Entry 8ZP5 (electron microscopy, 2.98 A resolution); this record covers chains B and C of the 8 polymer chains in the assembly.

== Chain B ==
Protein: Origin recognition complex subunit 2
From: Saccharomyces cerevisiae S288C
Reference sequence: P32833 (ORC2_YEAST); residue numbers follow UniProt; this construct covers 1-620
Sequence (620 residues; each row starts with the number of its first residue):
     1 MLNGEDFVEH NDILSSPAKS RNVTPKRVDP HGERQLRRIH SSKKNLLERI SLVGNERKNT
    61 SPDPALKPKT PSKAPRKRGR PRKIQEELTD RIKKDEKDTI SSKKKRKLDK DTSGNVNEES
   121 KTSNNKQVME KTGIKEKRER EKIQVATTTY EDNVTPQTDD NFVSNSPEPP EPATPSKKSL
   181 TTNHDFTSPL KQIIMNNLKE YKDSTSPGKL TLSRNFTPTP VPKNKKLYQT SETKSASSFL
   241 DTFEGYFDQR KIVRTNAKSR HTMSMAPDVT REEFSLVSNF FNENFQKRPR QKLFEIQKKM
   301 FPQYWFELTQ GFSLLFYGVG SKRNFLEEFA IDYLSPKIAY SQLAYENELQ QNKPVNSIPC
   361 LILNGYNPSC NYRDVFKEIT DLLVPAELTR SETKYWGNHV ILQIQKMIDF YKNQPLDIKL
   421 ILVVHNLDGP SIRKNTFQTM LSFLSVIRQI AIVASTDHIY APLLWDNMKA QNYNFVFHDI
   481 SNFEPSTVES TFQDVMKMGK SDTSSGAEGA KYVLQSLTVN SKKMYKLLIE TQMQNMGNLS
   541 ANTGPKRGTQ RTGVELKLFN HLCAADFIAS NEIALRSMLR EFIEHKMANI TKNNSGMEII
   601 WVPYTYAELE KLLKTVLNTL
Unresolved in the structure: 1-238, 252-259, 343-354, 501-502, 541-543, 619-620
Curated features (UniProtKB/Swiss-Prot):
  - modified residue: T60 (Phosphothreonine), T187 (Phosphothreonine), S188 (Phosphoserine)

== Chain C ==
Protein: Origin recognition complex subunit 3
From: Saccharomyces cerevisiae S288C
Reference sequence: P54790 (ORC3_YEAST); residues 1-616 here = UniProt positions 1-616
Sequence (616 residues; each row starts with the number of its first residue):
     1 MSDLNQSKKM NVSEFADAQR SHYTVYPSLP QSNKNDKHIP FVKLLSGKES EVNVEKRWEL
    61 YHQLHSHFHD QVDHIIDNIE ADLKAEISDL LYSETTQKRR CFNTIFLLGS DSTTKIELKD
   121 ESSRYNVLIE LTPKESPNVR MMLRRSMYKL YSAADAEEHP TIKYEDINDE DGDFTEQNND
   181 VSYDLSLVEN FKRLFGKDLA MVFNFKDVDS INFNTLDNFI ILLKSAFKYD HVKISLIFNI
   241 NTNLSNIEKN LRQSTIRLLK RNYHKLDVSS NKGFKYGNQI FQSFLDTVDG KLNLSDRFVE
   301 FILSKMANNT NHNLQLLTKM LDYSLMSYFF QNAFSVFIDP VNVDFLNDDY LKILSRCPTF
   361 MFFVEGLIKQ HAPADEILSL LTNKNRGLEE FFVEFLVREN PINGHAKFVA RFLEEELNIT
   421 NFNLIELYHN LLIGKLDSYL DRWSACKEYK DRLHFEPIDT IFQELFTLDN RSGLLTQSIF
   481 PSYKSNIEDN LLSWEQVLPS LDKENYDTLS GDLDKIMAPV LGQLFKLYRE ANMTINIYDF
   541 YIAFRETLPK EEILNFIRKD PSNTKLLELA ETPDAFDKVA LILFMQAIFA FENMGLIKFQ
   601 STKSYDLVEK CVWRGI
Unresolved in the structure: 1-14, 31-35, 160-178
Curated features (UniProtKB/Swiss-Prot):
  - modified residue: S2 (N-acetylserine)

== How chain B and chain C interact ==
Residue-residue contacts - 200 pairs, chain B then chain C:
  L240(B) - R529(C)
  D241(B) - R529(C)  salt bridge
  D241(B) - R614(C)  salt bridge
  D241(B) - G615(C)
  T242(B) - R614(C)  hydrogen bond (backbone-backbone)
  T242(B) - I616(C)
  F243(B) - I616(C)
  Y246(B) - W613(C)  hydrophobic
  Y246(B) - I616(C)  hydrophobic
  Q249(B) - R529(C)
  Q249(B) - A531(C)  hydrogen bond (side chain-backbone)
  Q249(B) - M533(C)
  Q249(B) - K610(C)  hydrogen bond
  Q249(B) - W613(C)  hydrogen bond
  R250(B) - M533(C)
  R260(B) - L607(C)
  H261(B) - N536(C)  hydrogen bond (backbone-side chain)
  H261(B) - Y538(C)
  H261(B) - D539(C)
  T262(B) - Y538(C)
  T262(B) - D606(C)
  M263(B) - I537(C)  hydrophobic
  M263(B) - Y538(C)  hydrophobic
  M265(B) - Y538(C)  hydrophobic
  A266(B) - Y538(C)  hydrophobic
  P267(B) - Y541(C)
  P267(B) - D577(C)
  P267(B) - L581(C)
  D268(B) - K578(C)  hydrogen bond (backbone-side chain)
  V269(B) - K578(C)
  V269(B) - L581(C)  hydrophobic
  V269(B) - I582(C)  hydrophobic
  E273(B) - L569(C)
  E273(B) - K578(C)  salt bridge
  F274(B) - I582(C)  hydrophobic
  L276(B) - K565(C)
  L276(B) - L566(C)  hydrophobic
  L276(B) - L569(C)  hydrophobic
  V277(B) - I582(C)  hydrophobic
  F280(B) - L509(C)  hydrophobic
  F280(B) - F556(C)
  F280(B) - I557(C)  hydrophobic
  F280(B) - D560(C)
  F280(B) - L566(C)  hydrophobic
  F281(B) - I553(C)  hydrophobic
  F281(B) - F556(C)  hydrophobic
  F281(B) - I557(C)  hydrophobic
  F281(B) - V579(C)  hydrophobic
  F281(B) - L583(C)  hydrophobic
  N282(B) - Q586(C)  hydrogen bond
  N284(B) - L509(C)
  N284(B) - S510(C)  hydrogen bond (backbone-side chain)
  N284(B) - F556(C)
  F285(B) - S510(C)  hydrogen bond (backbone-side chain)
  F285(B) - L513(C)  hydrophobic
  F285(B) - D514(C)
  F285(B) - M517(C)  hydrophobic
  F285(B) - A518(C)
  F285(B) - P519(C)  hydrophobic
  Q286(B) - L498(C)
  Q286(B) - D514(C)
  Q286(B) - M517(C)
  Q286(B) - P519(C)
  R288(B) - L501(C)
  R288(B) - E504(C)  salt bridge
  P289(B) - P499(C)
  P289(B) - L501(C)  hydrophobic
  R290(B) - L498(C)
  K292(B) - L501(C)
  L293(B) - V497(C)
  L293(B) - L498(C)  hydrophobic
  L293(B) - P499(C)
  P302(B) - P40(C)
  P302(B) - V42(C)  hydrophobic
  W305(B) - H38(C)
  W305(B) - P40(C)
  F306(B) - P40(C)  hydrophobic
  F306(B) - F41(C)  hydrophobic
  F306(B) - W58(C)  hydrophobic
  F306(B) - Y61(C)  hydrophobic
  F306(B) - M326(C)  hydrophobic
  F306(B) - F330(C)  hydrophobic
  E307(B) - Y323(C)  hydrogen bond
  Q310(B) - Y61(C)  hydrogen bond
  Q310(B) - H65(C)
  Q310(B) - M326(C)
  F312(B) - K319(C)
  F312(B) - M326(C)  hydrophobic
  Y317(B) - Q477(C)
  Y317(B) - P481(C)
  Y317(B) - Y483(C)
  Y317(B) - N486(C)
  V319(B) - I487(C)  hydrophobic
  V319(B) - L491(C)  hydrophobic
  R323(B) - A18(C)
  R323(B) - Y23(C)
  E327(B) - Y23(C)  hydrogen bond
  I331(B) - P27(C)  hydrophobic
  S335(B) - P27(C)
  P336(B) - P30(C)
  K337(B) - K37(C)
  Y340(B) - L29(C)  hydrophobic
  Y340(B) - P30(C)  hydrogen bond (side chain-backbone)
  Y340(B) - H38(C)
  S341(B) - H38(C)
  V355(B) - L29(C)  hydrophobic
  S357(B) - P27(C)  hydrogen bond (side chain-backbone)
  S357(B) - L29(C)  hydrogen bond (side chain-backbone)
  I358(B) - P27(C)
  P359(B) - V25(C)
  P359(B) - Y26(C)  hydrophobic
  C360(B) - T24(C)
  C360(B) - V25(C)  hydrogen bond (backbone-backbone)
  C360(B) - P27(C)  hydrophobic
  L361(B) - H22(C)
  L361(B) - T24(C)
  I362(B) - H22(C)
  I362(B) - Y23(C)  hydrogen bond (backbone-backbone)
  I362(B) - V25(C)  hydrophobic
  L363(B) - H22(C)
  N364(B) - D17(C)
  N364(B) - A18(C)
  N364(B) - R20(C)  hydrogen bond (side chain-backbone)
  N364(B) - Y23(C)
  Y366(B) - A18(C)
  N367(B) - Q19(C)  hydrogen bond (side chain-backbone)
  N367(B) - R20(C)
  N367(B) - S21(C)
  S369(B) - S21(C)
  D374(B) - H22(C)
  V375(B) - H22(C)
  E378(B) - H22(C)
  E378(B) - T24(C)  hydrogen bond
  L382(B) - T24(C)
  L382(B) - Y26(C)
  R390(B) - Y148(C)  hydrogen bond
  K394(B) - E135(C)  salt bridge
  Y395(B) - M141(C)  hydrophobic
  Y395(B) - R144(C)  hydrogen bond
  Y395(B) - R145(C)  hydrogen bond (backbone-side chain)
  Y395(B) - Y148(C)  hydrophobic
  T456(B) - Y483(C)  hydrogen bond
  D457(B) - M594(C)
  H458(B) - Y483(C)  hydrogen bond (backbone-side chain)
  H458(B) - N593(C)
  H458(B) - G595(C)
  I459(B) - Y483(C)
  I459(B) - K484(C)
  I459(B) - E488(C)
  I459(B) - M594(C)  hydrogen bond (backbone-backbone)
  I459(B) - V612(C)  hydrophobic
  Y460(B) - K484(C)
  Y460(B) - C611(C)  hydrogen bond (side chain-backbone)
  A461(B) - Y483(C)
  P462(B) - Y483(C)  hydrophobic
  N467(B) - N309(C)  hydrogen bond
  N467(B) - N311(C)
  N467(B) - H312(C)
  M468(B) - H312(C)
  Q471(B) - H312(C)  hydrogen bond
  Q471(B) - Q315(C)
  N474(B) - K319(C)
  V476(B) - Y323(C)  hydrophobic
  V476(B) - S478(C)
  F477(B) - Q477(C)
  F477(B) - S478(C)  hydrogen bond (backbone-backbone)
  F477(B) - I479(C)
  F477(B) - P481(C)  hydrophobic
  D479(B) - Q477(C)
  D479(B) - N486(C)
  D479(B) - N490(C)
  S481(B) - N490(C)  hydrogen bond
  S481(B) - V497(C)
  F483(B) - N490(C)
  F483(B) - W494(C)  hydrophobic
  F483(B) - V497(C)  hydrophobic
  F483(B) - L498(C)  hydrophobic
  P485(B) - Q586(C)
  V488(B) - A18(C)  hydrophobic
  S490(B) - F589(C)
  T491(B) - Q19(C)
  F492(B) - Q19(C)
  Q493(B) - F589(C)
  Q493(B) - N593(C)  hydrogen bond
  D494(B) - F589(C)
  V495(B) - F589(C)  hydrophobic
  M496(B) - M585(C)  hydrophobic
  M498(B) - M585(C)  hydrophobic
  M498(B) - E592(C)
  G499(B) - E592(C)
  K500(B) - F599(C)
  K500(B) - Y605(C)
  Y512(B) - Q19(C)
  S516(B) - F15(C)
  L517(B) - F15(C)  hydrophobic
  E581(B) - F15(C)  hydrogen bond (side chain-backbone)
  E584(B) - R20(C)  salt bridge
  H585(B) - F15(C)
  H585(B) - A16(C)
  H585(B) - Q19(C)
Also at the interface, not in a pair above, chain B (112 interface residues in all): S278, Q303, G318, N356, C370, W396, F475, H478, N482, V513, T518, K586
Also at the interface, not in a pair above, chain C (113 interface residues in all): S28, I39, Y183, D322, T508, V520, L521, G522, E530, N532, F584, I588, L596, V608

== Summary ==
112 residues of chain B and 113 residues of chain C are in contact; the contacts include 33 hydrogen bonds and
6 salt bridges. Polar pairs include D241(B)-R529(C), D241(B)-R614(C) and E273(B)-K578(C).
Chain B is Origin recognition complex subunit 2 and chain C is Origin recognition complex subunit 3, both from
Saccharomyces cerevisiae S288C; the structure, Cryo-EM structure of origin recognition complex (Orc5 basic
patch mutations) with ARS1 DNA bound, was determined by electron microscopy together with 8ZP4 and 8ZPK from
the same study.
